Entry 8EGR (electron microscopy, 3.58 A resolution); this record covers chains E and J of the 24 polymer chains in the assembly.

[Chain E]
Name: gp15, receptor-binding protein, tail fiber
From: Staphylococcus phage Andhra
UniProtKB: A0A1S6L1H3 (A0A1S6L1H3_9CAUD); residue numbers follow UniProt; this construct covers 1-609
Sequence (609 residues; each row starts with the number of its first residue):
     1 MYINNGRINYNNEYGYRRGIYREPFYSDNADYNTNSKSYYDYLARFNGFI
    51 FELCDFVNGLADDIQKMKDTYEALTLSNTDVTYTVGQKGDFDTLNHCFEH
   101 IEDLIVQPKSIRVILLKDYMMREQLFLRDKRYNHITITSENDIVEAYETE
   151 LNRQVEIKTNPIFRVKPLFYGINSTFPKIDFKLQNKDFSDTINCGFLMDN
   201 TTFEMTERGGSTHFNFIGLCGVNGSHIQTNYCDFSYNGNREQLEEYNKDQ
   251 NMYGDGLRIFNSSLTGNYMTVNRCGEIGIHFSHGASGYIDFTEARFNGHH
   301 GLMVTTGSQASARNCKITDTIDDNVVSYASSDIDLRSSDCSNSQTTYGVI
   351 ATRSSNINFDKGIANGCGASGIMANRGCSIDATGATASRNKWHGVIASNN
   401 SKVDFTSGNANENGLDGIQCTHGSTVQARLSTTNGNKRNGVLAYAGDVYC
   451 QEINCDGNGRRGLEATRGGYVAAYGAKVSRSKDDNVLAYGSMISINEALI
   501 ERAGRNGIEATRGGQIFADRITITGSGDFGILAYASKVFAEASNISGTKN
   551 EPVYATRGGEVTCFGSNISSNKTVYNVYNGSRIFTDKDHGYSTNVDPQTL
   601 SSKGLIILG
Disordered / not traced: 1-9

[Chain J]
Name: gp16, tail stem protein
From: Staphylococcus phage Andhra
Sequence (278 residues; row label = number of the first residue in the row; numbering starts at 0):
     0 LSKHTTTLYEIIESELQRLGLNEFVNNDRIHFNDSKHAFMQKMLYFDDDV
    50 KQIVDHMFFKGFMFNDERIDRYFKESFTLRFLYREIGRQTVESFASQVLY
   100 ITMTHEDYIYRVYGSDMYKYIEQVTDTQSQDLGKAIENAIEQGQTKDRQQ
   150 DKGHEEYKDYEDTITKSFDDNRTAESTLPQSKVNIDVDNTVLDYADTNTI
   200 SRDKNTSETVSEKTGTKDNTFDSLRNGESDTKRNTQSQNEMNRTGLTKQY
   250 LIDNLQKLYSMRDTIFKTYDKECFLHIW
Disordered / not traced: 0, 177-194

[How chain E and chain J interact]
Pairs across the interface (25; chain E residue first):
  D31(E) - N32(J)
  N33(E) - N32(J)
  N33(E) - Q40(J)
  N35(E) - N32(J)
  N35(E) - A37(J)
  N35(E) - M39(J)
  N35(E) - Q40(J)  hydrogen bond
  S36(E) - M39(J)
  K37(E) - T6(J)
  K37(E) - Y8(J)
  K37(E) - Y82(J)
  Y42(E) - F31(J)  hydrophobic
  R45(E) - E22(J)  salt bridge
  R45(E) - F23(J)
  R45(E) - F31(J)  hydrogen bond (side chain-backbone)
  F46(E) - F31(J)  hydrophobic
  F49(E) - F23(J)  hydrophobic
  F49(E) - I29(J)  hydrophobic
  F49(E) - F31(J)  hydrophobic
  E52(E) - N21(J)  hydrogen bond
  E52(E) - F23(J)
  L53(E) - I29(J)  hydrophobic
  F56(E) - V24(J)  hydrophobic
  F56(E) - D27(J)
  F56(E) - I29(J)  hydrophobic
Other interface residues (no listed pair), chain E (13 interface residues in all): D41
Other interface residues (no listed pair), chain J (17 interface residues in all): R28, D33, S34

[In short]
The interface between chain E and chain J involves 13 residues on one side and 17 on the other; the contacts
include 3 hydrogen bonds and 1 salt bridge. Polar contacts include R45(E)-E22(J), N35(E)-Q40(J) and
R45(E)-F31(J).
Chain E is gp15, receptor-binding protein, tail fiber and chain J is gp16, tail stem protein, both from
Staphylococcus phage Andhra; the structure, Upper tail structure of Staphylococcus phage Andhra, was
determined by electron microscopy together with 8EGS, 8EGT and 8EJ5 from the same study.
